PDB entry 8TQ5 | X-ray diffraction, 2.30 A resolution | chains A and P of the 5 polymer chains in the assembly

# Chain A
Name: HLA class I histocompatibility antigen B alpha chain (HLA-B*44:05)
Organism: Homo sapiens
UniProtKB: Q860B7 (Q860B7_HUMAN); residues 2-274 here correspond to UniProt positions 1-273 (UniProt number = residue number - 1)
Sequence (274 residues; numbered 1 to 274; the number before each row is that of its first residue):
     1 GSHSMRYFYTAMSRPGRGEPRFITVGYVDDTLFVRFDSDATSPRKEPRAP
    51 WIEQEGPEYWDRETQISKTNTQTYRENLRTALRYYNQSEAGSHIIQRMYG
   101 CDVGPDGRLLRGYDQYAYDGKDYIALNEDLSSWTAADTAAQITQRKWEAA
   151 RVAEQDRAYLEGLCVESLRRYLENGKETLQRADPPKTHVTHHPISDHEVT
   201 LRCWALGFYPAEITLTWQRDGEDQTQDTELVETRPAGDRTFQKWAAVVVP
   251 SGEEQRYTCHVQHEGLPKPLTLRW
Disordered / not traced: 268-274
Construct notes: expression tag (1)
Disulfide bonds: Cys101-Cys164, Cys203-Cys259

# Chain P
Name: MHC class II antigen
Organism: Homo sapiens
Notes: fragment: HLA-DPA1*02:01 derived peptide 77-85
UniProtKB: Q9TQB0 (Q9TQB0_HUMAN); residues 1-9 here correspond to UniProt positions 36-44 (UniProt number = residue number + 35)
Sequence (9 residues; row label = number of the first residue in the row):
     1 EEFGRAFSF

# Chain A / chain P interface
Contacting residue pairs (38):
  Met5(A) with Glu1(P)
  Tyr7(A) with Glu1(P), hydrogen bond (side chain-backbone); Glu2(P)
  Tyr9(A) with Glu2(P), hydrogen bond
  Thr24(A) with Glu2(P)
  Tyr59(A) with Glu1(P)
  Arg62(A) with Glu1(P), salt bridge
  Glu63(A) with Glu1(P); Glu2(P), hydrogen bond (side chain-backbone)
  Ile66(A) with Glu2(P); Gly4(P)
  Asn70(A) with Ala6(P)
  Thr73(A) with Ala6(P)
  Asn77(A) with Ser8(P); Phe9(P), hydrogen bond (side chain-backbone)
  Thr80(A) with Phe9(P)
  Tyr84(A) with Phe9(P), hydrogen bond (side chain-backbone)
  Ile95(A) with Phe9(P), hydrophobic
  Tyr99(A) with Glu2(P); Phe3(P), hydrogen bond (side chain-backbone)
  Tyr116(A) with Phe9(P), hydrophobic
  Tyr123(A) with Phe9(P), hydrophobic
  Thr143(A) with Phe9(P), hydrogen bond (side chain-backbone)
  Lys146(A) with Phe9(P)
  Trp147(A) with Phe7(P); Ser8(P), hydrogen bond (side chain-backbone); Phe9(P), hydrophobic
  Val152(A) with Phe7(P), hydrophobic
  Gln155(A) with Phe3(P); Phe7(P)
  Asp156(A) with Phe3(P)
  Tyr159(A) with Glu1(P), hydrogen bond (side chain-backbone); Glu2(P); Phe3(P)
  Leu163(A) with Glu1(P)
  Ser167(A) with Glu1(P), hydrogen bond (side chain-backbone)
  Arg170(A) with Glu1(P), salt bridge
  Tyr171(A) with Glu1(P), hydrogen bond (side chain-backbone)

# Overview
The interface between chain A and chain P involves 28 residues on one side and 8 on the other, with 11
hydrogen bonds and 2 salt bridges. Polar contacts include Arg62(A)-Glu1(P), Arg170(A)-Glu1(P) and
Tyr7(A)-Glu1(P).
Here chain A is HLA class I histocompatibility antigen B alpha chain (HLA-B*44:05) and chain P is MHC class II
antigen, both from Homo sapiens. Entry 8TQ5 (Crystal structure of Fab DX17 in complex with MHC-I
(HLA-B*44:05)) was determined by X-ray diffraction.
